8DI5 - chains C and H; structure by electron microscopy, 3.04 A resolution.

== Chain C ==
Protein: Spike glycoprotein
Source organism: Severe acute respiratory syndrome coronavirus 2
UniProt: P0DTC2 (SPIKE_SARS2); numbering as in UniProt (aligned over 1-1208)
Amino-acid sequence (1288 residues; each row starts with the number of its first residue):
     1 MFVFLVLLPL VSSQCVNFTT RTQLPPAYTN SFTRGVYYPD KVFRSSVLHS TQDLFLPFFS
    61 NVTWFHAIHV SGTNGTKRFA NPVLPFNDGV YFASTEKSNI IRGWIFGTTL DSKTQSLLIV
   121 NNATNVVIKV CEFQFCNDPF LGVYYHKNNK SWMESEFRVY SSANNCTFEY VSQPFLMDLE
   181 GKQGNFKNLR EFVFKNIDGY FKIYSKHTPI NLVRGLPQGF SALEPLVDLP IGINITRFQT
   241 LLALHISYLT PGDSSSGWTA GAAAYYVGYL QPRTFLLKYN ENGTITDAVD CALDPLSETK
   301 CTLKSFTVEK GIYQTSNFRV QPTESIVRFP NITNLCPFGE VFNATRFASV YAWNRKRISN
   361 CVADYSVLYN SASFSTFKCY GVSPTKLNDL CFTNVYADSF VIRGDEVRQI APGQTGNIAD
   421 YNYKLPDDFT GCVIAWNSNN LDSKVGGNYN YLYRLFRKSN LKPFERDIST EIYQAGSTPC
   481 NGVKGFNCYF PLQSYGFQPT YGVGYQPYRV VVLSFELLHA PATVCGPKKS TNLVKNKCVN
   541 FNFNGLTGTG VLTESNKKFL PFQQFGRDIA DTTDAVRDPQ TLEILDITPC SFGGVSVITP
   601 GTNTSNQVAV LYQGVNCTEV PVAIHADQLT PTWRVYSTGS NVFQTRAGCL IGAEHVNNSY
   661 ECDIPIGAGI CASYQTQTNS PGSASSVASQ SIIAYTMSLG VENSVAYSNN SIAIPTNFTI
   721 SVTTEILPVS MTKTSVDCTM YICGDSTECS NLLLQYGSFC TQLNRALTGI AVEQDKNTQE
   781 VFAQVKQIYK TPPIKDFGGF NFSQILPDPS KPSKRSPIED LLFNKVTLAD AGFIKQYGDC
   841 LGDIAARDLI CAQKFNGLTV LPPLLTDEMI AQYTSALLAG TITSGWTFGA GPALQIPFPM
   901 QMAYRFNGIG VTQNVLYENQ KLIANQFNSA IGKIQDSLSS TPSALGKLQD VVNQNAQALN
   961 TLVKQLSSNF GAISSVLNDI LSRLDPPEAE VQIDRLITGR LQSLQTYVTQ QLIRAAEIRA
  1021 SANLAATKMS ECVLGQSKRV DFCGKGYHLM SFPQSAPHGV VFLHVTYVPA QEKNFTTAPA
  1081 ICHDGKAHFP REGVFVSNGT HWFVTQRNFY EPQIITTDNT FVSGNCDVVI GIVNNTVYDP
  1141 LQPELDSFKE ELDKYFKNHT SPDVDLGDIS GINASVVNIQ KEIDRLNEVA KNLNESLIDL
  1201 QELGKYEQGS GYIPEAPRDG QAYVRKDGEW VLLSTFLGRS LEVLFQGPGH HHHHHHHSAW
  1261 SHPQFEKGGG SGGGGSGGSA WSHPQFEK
Not modelled in the structure: 1-332, 528-1288
Differences from the reference sequence: variant Phe18 (Leu in P0DTC2), Ala80 (Asp in P0DTC2), Gly215 (Asp in P0DTC2), Ile246 (Arg in P0DTC2), Asn417 (Lys in P0DTC2), Lys484 (Glu in P0DTC2), Tyr501 (Asn in P0DTC2), Gly614 (Asp in P0DTC2), Val701 (Ala in P0DTC2); engineered mutation Gly682 (Arg in P0DTC2), Ser683 (Arg in P0DTC2), Ser685 (Arg in P0DTC2), Pro817 (Phe in P0DTC2), Pro892 (Ala in P0DTC2), Pro899 (Ala in P0DTC2), Pro942 (Ala in P0DTC2), Pro986 (Lys in P0DTC2), Pro987 (Val in P0DTC2); expression tag (1209-1288)
Disulfides: Cys336-Cys361, Cys379-Cys432, Cys391-Cys525, Cys480-Cys488
Covalent attachments: N-acetylglucosamine (NAG) linked to Asn343
Swiss-Prot annotation at these positions:
  - region: Asn280 to Cys301 (Putative superantigen), Arg403 to Asp405 (Integrin-binding motif), Asn448 to Phe456 (Immunodominant HLA epitope recognized by the CD8+), Pro681, Ala684 (Putative superantigen), Ser816 to Tyr837 (Fusion peptide 1), Lys835 to Phe855 (Fusion peptide 2), Asp1163 to Glu1202 (Heptad repeat 2)
  - site: Arg815, Ser816 (Cleavage)
  - glycosylation: Asn17 (N-linked (GlcNAc...) (complex) asparagine), Asn61 (N-linked (GlcNAc...) (hybrid) asparagine), Asn74 (N-linked (GlcNAc...) (complex) asparagine), Asn122 (N-linked (GlcNAc...) (hybrid) asparagine), Asn149 (N-linked (GlcNAc...) (complex) asparagine), Asn165 (N-linked (GlcNAc...) (complex) asparagine), Asn234 (N-linked (GlcNAc...) (high mannose) asparagine), Asn282 (N-linked (GlcNAc...) (complex) asparagine), Thr323 (O-linked (GalNAc) threonine), Ser325 (O-linked (HexNAc...) serine), Asn331 (N-linked (GlcNAc...) (complex) asparagine), Asn343 (N-linked (GlcNAc...) (complex) asparagine), Asn603 (N-linked (GlcNAc...) (hybrid) asparagine), Asn616 (N-linked (GlcNAc...) (complex) asparagine), Asn657 (N-linked (GlcNAc...) (complex) asparagine), Thr676 (O-linked (GlcNAc...) threonine), Thr678 (O-linked (GlcNAc...) threonine), Asn709 (N-linked (GlcNAc...) (high mannose) asparagine), Asn717 (N-linked (GlcNAc...) (hybrid) asparagine), Asn801 (N-linked (GlcNAc...) (hybrid) asparagine) and 6 more in UniProt
  - natural variant: Leu5 (L5F: In strain: Iota/B.1.526), Ser13 (S13I: In strain: Epsilon/B.1.427/B.1.429), Thr19 (T19I: In strain: Omicron/BQ.1.1, Omicron/XBB.1.5 and 1 more; T19R: In strain: Delta/B.1.617.2, Omicron/BA.2 and 4 more), Thr20 (T20N: In strain: Gamma/P.1), Leu24 to Ala27 (sequence variant, change not given here; In strain: Omicron/BA.2, Omicron/BA.2.12.1 and 6 more), Pro26 (P26S: In strain: Gamma/P.1), Gln52 (Q52H: In strain: Omicron/EG.5.1), Ala67 (A67V: In strain: Eta/B.1.525, Omicron/BA.1), His69 to Val70 (deletion: In strain: Alpha/B.1.1.7, Eta/B.1.525 and 5 more), Gly75 (G75V: In strain: Lambda/C.37), Thr76 (T76I: In strain: Lambda/C.37), Val83 (V83A: In strain: Omicron/XBB.1.5, Omicron/EG.5.1), 76 further natural variant entries in UniProt
  - mutagenesis: His69 to Val70 (Increased incorporation of cleaved spike into virions), Asn121 (N121Q: Partial loss of biliverdin affinity), Arg190 (R190K: Partial loss of biliverdin affinity), Asn234 (N234Q: Increased resistance to neutralizing antibodies), Asn331 (N331Q: Reduced viral infectivity), Asn343 (N343Q: Reduced viral infectivity), Leu452 (L452R: Increased resistance to neutralizing antibodies. Decreases HLA binding to NF9 epitope. Increased binding affinity to human ACE2), Tyr453 (Y453F: Decreased HLA binding to NF9 epitope. Increased binding affinity to human ACE2), Ala475 (A475V: Increased resistance to neutralizing antibodies), Val483 (V483A: Increased resistance to neutralizing antibodies), Phe490 (F490L: Increased resistance to neutralizing antibodies and human covalescent sera neutralization), Gln493 (Q493N: Reduced host ACE2-binding affinity in vitro; Q493Y: Reduced host ACE2-binding affinity in vitro), 9 further mutagenesis entries in UniProt
Reported in the primary citation:
  - mutagenesis - G446S, L452R, F486S, Q493L, Q493R: unchanged binding to Vh F6 (chain H)
  - mutagenesis - F490L: decreased binding to Vh F6 (chain H)
  - mutagenesis - F490S: abolished binding to Vh F6 (chain H)

== Chain H ==
Protein: Vh F6
Source organism: Homo sapiens
Amino-acid sequence (118 residues; row label = number of the first residue in the row):
     1 EVQLVESGGG LVQPGGSLRL SCAASDFDFY DYEMSWVRQA PGKALEWIGN IYYSGDTFYN
    61 PSLKSRVTIS RDNSKNTLYL QMNSLRAEDT ATYYCARVES GSGWLDFWGQ GTLVTVSS
Not modelled in the structure: 1-2
Disulfides: Cys22-Cys95

== Chain C / chain H interface ==
Residue-residue contacts (37; chain C residue first):
  Tyr351(C) with Phe58(H)
  Lys444(C) with Asp56(H), salt bridge
  Gly446(C) with Tyr53(H); Ser54(H)
  Gly447(C) with Ser54(H)
  Tyr449(C) with Tyr52(H), hydrophobic; Tyr53(H)
  Asn450(C) with Asp56(H), hydrogen bond
  Leu452(C) with Tyr52(H); Phe58(H), hydrophobic
  Leu455(C) with Gly101(H); Ser102(H); Gly103(H)
  Thr470(C) with Trp47(H)
  Ile472(C) with Val37(H), hydrophobic; Leu45(H); Trp47(H), hydrophobic
  Cys480(C) with Leu45(H)
  Asn481(C) with Gln39(H), hydrogen bond (backbone-side chain)
  Gly482(C) with Gln39(H); Leu45(H)
  Val483(C) with Phe107(H), hydrophobic
  Phe486(C) with Trp104(H)
  Asn487(C) with Trp104(H); Leu105(H); Phe107(H)
  Cys488(C) with Leu105(H), hydrogen bond (backbone-backbone)
  Tyr489(C) with Gly103(H); Trp104(H)
  Phe490(C) with Trp47(H); Gly103(H), hydrogen bond (backbone-backbone)
  Leu492(C) with Phe58(H), hydrophobic
  Gln493(C) with Glu99(H); Gly101(H), hydrogen bond (side chain-backbone); Ser102(H), hydrogen bond (side chain-backbone); Gly103(H)
  Ser494(C) with Tyr52(H)
Interface residues without a listed pair, chain H (20 interface residues in all): Glu46, Asn50, Tyr94, Ser100
The authors on this interface:
  - specific contacts: Leu452(C)-Phe58(H) (hydrophobic contact), Gln493(C)-Gly101(H) (hydrogen bond), Gln493(C)-Ser102(H) (hydrogen bond)
  - interface residues, chain C: Phe490(C)

== Summary ==
The interface between chain C and chain H involves 22 residues on one side and 20 on the other, with 6
hydrogen bonds and 1 salt bridge. Among the polar pairs are Lys444(C)-Asp56(H), Asn450(C)-Asp56(H) and
Asn481(C)-Gln39(H). The paper describes a hydrophobic contact between Leu452(C) and Phe58(H); hydrogen bonds
between Gln493(C) and Gly101(H) and Gln493(C) and Ser102(H). From the paper: F490L of chain C reduces binding
to Vh F6 (chain H); the interface residue Phe490(C); 7 substitutions were tested in all.
Chain C is Spike glycoprotein (Severe acute respiratory syndrome coronavirus 2) and chain H is Vh F6 (Homo
sapiens); the structure, Cryo-EM structure of SARS-CoV-2 Beta (B.1.351) spike protein in complex with VH
domain F6 (focused refinement ..., was determined by electron microscopy.
